8VOB - chains K and D of the 10 polymer chains in the assembly; structure by electron microscopy, 3.10 A resolution.

Chain K:
Protein: Histone H2A type 1
Organism: Homo sapiens
UniProt: P0C0S8 (H2A1_HUMAN); residues 12-119 here correspond to UniProt positions 13-120 (UniProt number = residue number + 1)
Sequence (108 residues; each row starts with the number of its first residue):
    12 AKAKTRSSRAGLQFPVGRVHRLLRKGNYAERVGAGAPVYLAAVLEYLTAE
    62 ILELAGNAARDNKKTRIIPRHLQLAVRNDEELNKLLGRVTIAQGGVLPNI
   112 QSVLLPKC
Construct notes: conflict Val87 (Ile88 in P0C0S8), Arg99 (Lys100 in P0C0S8), Ser113 (Ala114 in P0C0S8), Cys119 (Lys120 in P0C0S8)
Swiss-Prot annotation at these positions:
  - modified residue: Lys13 (N6-(beta-hydroxybutyryl)lysine), Lys36 (N6-(2-hydroxyisobutyryl)lysine), Lys74 (N6-(2-hydroxyisobutyryl)lysine), Lys75 (N6-(2-hydroxyisobutyryl)lysine), Lys95 (N6-(2-hydroxyisobutyryl)lysine), Gln104 (N5-methylglutamine), Lys118 (N6-(2-hydroxyisobutyryl)lysine)
  - cross-link (Glycyl lysine isopeptide (Lys-Gly)): Lys13 (interchain with G-Cter in ubiquitin), Lys15 (interchain with G-Cter in ubiquitin)

Chain D:
Molecule: 157-nt DNA strand
Sequence (157 nucleotides; numbered 158 to 314; the number before each row is that of its first residue):
   158 GCTGCCGGCGGCTGGAGAATCCCGGTGCCGAGGCCGCTCAATTGGTCGTA
   208 GACAGCTCTAGCACCGCTTAAACGCACGTACGCGCTGTCCCCCGCGTTTA
   258 AACCGCCAAGGGGATTACTCCCTAGTCTCCAGGCACGTCTCAGATATATA
   308 CATCCTG

Interface between chain K and chain D:
Pairs across the interface (14; chain K residue first):
  Arg29(K) with DG290(D), salt bridge to the phosphate
  His31(K) with DT280(D), salt bridge to the phosphate
  Arg35(K) with DT280(D), salt bridge to the phosphate; DA281(D), salt bridge to the phosphate
  Arg42(K) with DC279(D), sugar contact; DT280(D), phosphate contact
  Val43(K) with DC279(D), phosphate contact; DT280(D), hydrogen bond to the phosphate
  Gly44(K) with DC279(D), phosphate contact
  Ala45(K) with DC279(D), hydrogen bond to the phosphate
  Lys75(K) with DG300(D), phosphate contact
  Thr76(K) with DA299(D), phosphate contact
  Arg77(K) with DA299(D), salt bridge to the phosphate; DG300(D), phosphate contact
Other interface residues (no listed pair), chain K (11 interface residues in all): Glu41
Other interface residues (no listed pair), chain D (7 interface residues in all): DC298

Summary:
The interface between chain K and chain D involves 11 residues on one side and 7 on the other, with 2 hydrogen
bonds and 5 salt bridges. Polar pairs include Val43(K)-DT280(D), Ala45(K)-DC279(D) and Arg29(K)-DG290(D).
Here chain K is Histone H2A type 1 (Homo sapiens) and chain D is a 157-nt DNA strand. Entry 8VOB
(H3K36me3-modified nucleosome bound to PRC2_AJ1-450) was determined by electron microscopy (same publication
as 8VMI, 8VMJ, 8VML, 8VMN, 8VNV, 8VNZ and 8VO0).
